Entry 4EIW (X-ray diffraction, 3.90 A resolution); this record covers chains A and F of the 6 polymer chains in the assembly.

== Chain A (and F) ==
Molecule: ATP-dependent zinc metalloprotease FtsH
Source organism: Thermus thermophilus
Notes: EC 3.4.24.-; fragment: soluble region; chain F of this document is another copy of the same molecule, construct and numbering; everything in this record applies to it too
UniProtKB: Q5SI82 (FTSH_THET8); numbering as in UniProt (aligned over 126-624)
Chain sequence (508 residues; row label = number of the first residue in the row):
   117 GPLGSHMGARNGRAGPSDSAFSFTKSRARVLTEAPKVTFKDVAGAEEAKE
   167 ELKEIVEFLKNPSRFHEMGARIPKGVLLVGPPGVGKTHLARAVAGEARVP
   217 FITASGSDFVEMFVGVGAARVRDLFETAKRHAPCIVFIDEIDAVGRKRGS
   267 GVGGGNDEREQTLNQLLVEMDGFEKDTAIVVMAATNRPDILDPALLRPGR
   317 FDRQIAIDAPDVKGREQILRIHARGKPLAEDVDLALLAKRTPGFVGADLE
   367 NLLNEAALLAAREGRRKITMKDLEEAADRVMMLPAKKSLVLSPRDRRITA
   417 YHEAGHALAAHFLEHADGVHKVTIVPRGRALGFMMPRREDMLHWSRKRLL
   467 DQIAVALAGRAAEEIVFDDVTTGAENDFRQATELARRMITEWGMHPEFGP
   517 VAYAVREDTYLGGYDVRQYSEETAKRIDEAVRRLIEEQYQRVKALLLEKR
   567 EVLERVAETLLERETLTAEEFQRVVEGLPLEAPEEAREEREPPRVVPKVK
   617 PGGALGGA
Not modelled in the structure: 117-142, 601-624 (chain F: 117-146, 264-271, 601-624)
Differences from the reference sequence: expression tag (117-125); engineered mutation Leu399 (Gly in Q5SI82)
Small-molecule neighbours: ADP (adenosine-5'-diphosphate): Asp157, Val158, Ala159, Pro197, Pro198, Gly199, Val200, Gly201, Lys202, Thr203, His204, Ile334, Ile337, His338, Gly362, Ala363, Glu366

== Interface between chain A and chain F ==
Residue-residue contacts - 74 pairs, chain A then chain F:
  Val226(A) - Leu527(F)  hydrophobic
  Glu227(A) - Lys263(F)  salt bridge
  Asp255(A) - Arg313(F)  salt bridge
  Glu256(A) - Tyr526(F)
  Asp258(A) - Thr525(F)
  Arg264(A) - Glu523(F)  salt bridge
  Gly267(A) - Tyr530(F)
  Arg303(A) - Asp524(F)
  Arg303(A) - Thr525(F)
  Ile306(A) - Asp524(F)
  Gly341(A) - Glu183(F)
  Gly341(A) - Met184(F)
  Gly341(A) - Gly185(F)  hydrogen bond (backbone-backbone)
  Lys342(A) - Met184(F)  hydrogen bond
  Glu366(A) - Arg187(F)  salt bridge
  Asn370(A) - Arg187(F)
  Ala373(A) - Gly185(F)
  Leu374(A) - Ala186(F)  hydrophobic
  Leu374(A) - Arg187(F)
  Leu374(A) - Ile188(F)  hydrophobic
  Ala376(A) - Arg180(F)  hydrogen bond (backbone-side chain)
  Ala377(A) - Glu173(F)
  Ala377(A) - Arg180(F)  hydrogen bond (backbone-side chain)
  Ala377(A) - Phe181(F)  hydrophobic
  Ala377(A) - Met184(F)  hydrophobic
  Arg378(A) - Lys169(F)
  Arg378(A) - Glu170(F)  salt bridge
  Arg378(A) - Glu173(F)  hydrogen bond (backbone-side chain)
  Glu379(A) - Glu173(F)
  Gly380(A) - Glu173(F)
  Gly380(A) - Arg180(F)  hydrogen bond (backbone-side chain)
  Arg381(A) - Arg180(F)  hydrogen bond (backbone-side chain)
  Arg381(A) - Met184(F)
  Ala401(A) - Glu455(F)
  Lys402(A) - Met451(F)
  Lys402(A) - Pro452(F)
  Lys402(A) - Glu455(F)  salt bridge
  Lys403(A) - Glu455(F)
  Asp411(A) - His459(F)
  Leu473(A) - Pro516(F)  hydrophobic
  Arg476(A) - Gly509(F)  hydrogen bond (side chain-backbone)
  Arg476(A) - His511(F)
  Glu480(A) - His511(F)  salt bridge
  Val486(A) - Ser461(F)
  Val486(A) - Arg462(F)
  Val486(A) - Lys463(F)
  Thr487(A) - Ser461(F)
  Thr487(A) - Arg462(F)  hydrogen bond (backbone-backbone)
  Thr488(A) - Trp460(F)
  Gly489(A) - Trp460(F)  hydrogen bond (backbone-backbone)
  Gly489(A) - Met510(F)
  Glu491(A) - Trp508(F)  hydrogen bond
  Phe494(A) - Gly509(F)
  Phe494(A) - Pro516(F)
  Phe494(A) - Ala518(F)
  Arg495(A) - Ala518(F)
  Arg495(A) - Val521(F)
  Thr498(A) - Val517(F)
  Thr498(A) - Ala518(F)  hydrogen bond (side chain-backbone)
  Glu537(A) - Ser536(F)
  Glu537(A) - Glu537(F)  hydrogen bond (side chain-backbone)
  Ala540(A) - Ser536(F)  hydrogen bond (backbone-side chain)
  Lys541(A) - Ser536(F)  hydrogen bond (backbone-side chain)
  Lys541(A) - Glu538(F)
  Asp544(A) - Tyr535(F)
  Asp544(A) - Ser536(F)  hydrogen bond (side chain-backbone)
  Asp544(A) - Thr539(F)  hydrogen bond
  Arg548(A) - Glu513(F)  hydrogen bond (side chain-backbone)
  Arg548(A) - Phe514(F)  hydrogen bond (side chain-backbone)
  Arg548(A) - Gly515(F)
  Arg548(A) - Tyr519(F)
  Ile551(A) - Pro516(F)
  Glu552(A) - Pro516(F)
  Tyr555(A) - Pro516(F)  hydrophobic
Other interface residues (no listed pair), chain A (51 interface residues in all): Asp224, Met228, Pro343, Arg382, Leu405, Arg502, Val547
Other interface residues (no listed pair), chain F (49 interface residues in all): Glu166, Ala310, Met457, Glu507, Gln534

== Summary ==
Chain A and chain F form an interface of 51 and 49 residues respectively, with 19 hydrogen bonds and 7 salt
bridges. Among the polar pairs are Glu227(A)-Lys263(F), Asp255(A)-Arg313(F) and Arg264(A)-Glu523(F). Ligands
of chain A: ADP.
Both chains are ATP-dependent zinc metalloprotease FtsH (Thermus thermophilus). Entry 4EIW (Whole cytosolic
region of atp-dependent metalloprotease FtsH (G399L)) was determined by X-ray diffraction (same publication as
2DHR and 2DI4).
